6KUJ - chains B and C of the 5 polymer chains in the assembly; structure by electron microscopy, 3.40 A resolution.

== Chain B ==
Molecule: RNA-directed RNA polymerase catalytic subunit
Organism: Influenza D virus (D/swine/Oklahoma/1334/2011)
Notes: EC 2.7.7.48
UniProt: K9LH03 (K9LH03_9ORTO); numbering as in UniProt (aligned over 1-753)
Sequence (753 residues; numbered 1 to 753; the number before each row is that of its first residue):
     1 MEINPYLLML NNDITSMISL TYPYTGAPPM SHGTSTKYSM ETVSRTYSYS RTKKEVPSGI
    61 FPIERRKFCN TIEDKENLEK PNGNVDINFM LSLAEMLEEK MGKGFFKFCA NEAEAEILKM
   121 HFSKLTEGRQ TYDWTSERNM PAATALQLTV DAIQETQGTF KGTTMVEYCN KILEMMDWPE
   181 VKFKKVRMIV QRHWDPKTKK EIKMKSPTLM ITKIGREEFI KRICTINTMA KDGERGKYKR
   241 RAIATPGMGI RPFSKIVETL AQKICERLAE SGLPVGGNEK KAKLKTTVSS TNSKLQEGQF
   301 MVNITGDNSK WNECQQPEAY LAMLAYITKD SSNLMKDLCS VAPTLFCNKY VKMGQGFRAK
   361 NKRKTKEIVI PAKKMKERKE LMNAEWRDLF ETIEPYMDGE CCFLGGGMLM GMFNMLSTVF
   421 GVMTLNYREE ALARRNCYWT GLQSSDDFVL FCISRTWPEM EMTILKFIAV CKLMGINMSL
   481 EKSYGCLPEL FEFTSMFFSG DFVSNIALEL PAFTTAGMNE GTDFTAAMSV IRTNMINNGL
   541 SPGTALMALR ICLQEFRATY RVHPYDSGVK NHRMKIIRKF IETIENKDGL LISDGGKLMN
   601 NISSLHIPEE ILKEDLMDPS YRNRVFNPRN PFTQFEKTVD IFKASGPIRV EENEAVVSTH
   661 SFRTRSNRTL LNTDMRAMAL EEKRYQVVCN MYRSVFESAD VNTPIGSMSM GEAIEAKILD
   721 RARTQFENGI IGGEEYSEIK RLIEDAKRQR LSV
Not modelled in the structure: 187-207, 276-278, 431-434, 636-654, 753

== Chain C ==
Molecule: Polymerase PB2
Organism: Influenza D virus (D/swine/Oklahoma/1334/2011)
UniProt: K9LHF3 (K9LHF3_9ORTO); residues 1-772 here = UniProt positions 1-772
Sequence (772 residues; numbered 1 to 772; the number before each row is that of its first residue):
     1 MSLLLTLAKE YANLTKDKKS CKLLSQGTVS SYTTFKKWTT SRKEKNPSLR MRWAMGSKFP
    61 IMANREILEE AGIPEQWEGI DLWSKKDDVS KLGMVLASPA AITYWNFCGP GVDNSSVIKD
   121 VYKAKFMKKE RWRETLWGPM NFELVGKQRR VVETQPVEIK LNQKEIKELT MWVLFEDEAN
   181 LASKFIQENF SLVLSLRELY KGKAVNKDVA AFMIAHQFSP EKRFLPTFGP IRPERMELLH
   241 CLGGDFWKIE AVTAGSLNEE QKKRDVRAVA RKICLRASVD LFTPAEKIRD YIASVTMRFG
   301 TVERTFEDVI RNSDDISAEV TLCKAALGCE LGKSMSFGNL NLRKVSGEAE TMEKTVYWGL
   361 KPIKYKCWRG EETFYCELRK VTCMFRRSEG LDWANIGPGS PEERRELLAM VMIFCRDGRF
   421 FESAPVNIDE SFFRTRLNKE IPYQYVLLKW VRQSRDNLDA LLSTRGLIPA HIGQFGKGMG
   481 IDGSSSSSMV YKGVMLSKTP IDIVESKEKH RLFLNDNIEA VTERGAMVAS IMDLSEDNRE
   541 TFNDVTFNHV DLAVLKDEKT AIIKIYRSLV ERINTDDDGL PALIMGKRYL ELYQLDEVKD
   601 AVGLIPKRML GAYSYQARQL IQSQIKNDSY SLPEIIKLLP FCYSPPKKML FDGTFHFKNQ
   661 MYVRPGINTN LFSFSKTDKS KIYVNGSAVK IKLVLGDDEM DTSLAFVEGF QVCEYDPRAP
   721 LIPRRDLRLI GFGKKVRVFV GQGQEKTLVR TSSKRAASHD VSKNIRRMRL EV
Not modelled in the structure: 1, 88-91, 255-772

== Chain B / chain C interface ==
Contacting residue pairs - 168 pairs, chain B then chain C:
  His-121(B) with Ser-30(C), hydrogen bond
  Ser-123(B) with Thr-33(C)
  Gln-130(B) with Arg-42(C), hydrogen bond (side chain-backbone); Lys-43(C)
  Pro-141(B) with Thr-39(C)
  Ala-143(B) with Thr-34(C), hydrogen bond (backbone-side chain); Lys-37(C)
  Thr-144(B) with Trp-38(C)
  Gln-147(B) with Thr-34(C); Phe-35(C); Trp-38(C)
  Gln-154(B) with Gln-26(C), hydrogen bond (side chain-backbone)
  Phe-160(B) with Thr-28(C)
  Val-275(B) with Phe-224(C)
  Glu-279(B) with Arg-149(C), salt bridge
  Ala-282(B) with Gln-148(C)
  Thr-515(B) with Pro-47(C)
  Ala-516(B) with Pro-47(C)
  Gly-517(B) with Pro-47(C); Met-51(C)
  Met-518(B) with Glu-44(C)
  Arg-532(B) with His-240(C), hydrogen bond
  Met-535(B) with His-240(C)
  Ile-536(B) with Leu-225(C), hydrophobic; Leu-239(C), hydrophobic; His-240(C)
  Asn-537(B) with Arg-149(C)
  Pro-542(B) with Trp-247(C), hydrophobic
  Glu-555(B) with Arg-52(C)
  Thr-559(B) with Arg-52(C), hydrogen bond; Met-55(C)
  Tyr-560(B) with Met-51(C); Met-55(C), hydrophobic
  Arg-561(B) with Arg-52(C); Gly-56(C)
  His-572(B) with Ile-80(C); Ala-100(C)
  Arg-573(B) with Pro-99(C)
  Lys-575(B) with Glu-78(C); Ile-80(C)
  Ile-576(B) with Ala-100(C); Tyr-104(C), hydrophobic
  Ile-577(B) with Thr-103(C); Phe-107(C), hydrophobic
  Lys-579(B) with Trp-77(C)
  Phe-580(B) with Phe-107(C), hydrophobic; Cys-108(C), hydrophobic
  Ile-584(B) with Phe-107(C), hydrophobic
  Asp-594(B) with Asn-106(C)
  Ile-602(B) with His-240(C), hydrogen bond (backbone-side chain)
  Ser-603(B) with Trp-132(C), hydrogen bond (backbone-side chain); Cys-241(C)
  Ser-604(B) with Trp-132(C)
  Leu-605(B) with His-240(C)
  His-606(B) with Glu-237(C); His-240(C)
  Ile-607(B) with Trp-132(C), hydrophobic
  Ile-611(B) with Lys-125(C); Phe-126(C), hydrophobic; Lys-129(C)
  Leu-612(B) with Lys-129(C); Trp-132(C), hydrophobic
  Glu-614(B) with Ile-118(C); Phe-126(C)
  Asp-615(B) with Lys-129(C), salt bridge; Arg-133(C), salt bridge
  Tyr-621(B) with Asn-106(C)
  Asn-623(B) with Gly-111(C); Val-112(C), hydrogen bond (backbone-backbone); Asp-113(C); Asn-114(C)
  Arg-624(B) with Trp-105(C); Asn-106(C); Phe-107(C); Gly-109(C), hydrogen bond (side chain-backbone); Pro-110(C)
  Val-625(B) with Asn-106(C)
  Phe-626(B) with Ile-118(C), hydrophobic
  Asn-627(B) with Pro-110(C); Val-112(C)
  Pro-628(B) with Asn-114(C)
  Arg-629(B) with Ile-67(C); Glu-70(C), salt bridge; Trp-105(C)
  Asn-630(B) with Ile-67(C)
  Pro-631(B) with Ala-63(C); Asn-64(C), hydrogen bond (backbone-backbone); Leu-68(C), hydrophobic; Trp-105(C)
  Phe-632(B) with Ala-63(C), hydrophobic; Ala-101(C); Ile-102(C), hydrophobic
  Gln-634(B) with Ile-67(C)
  Ala-655(B) with Lys-125(C), hydrogen bond (backbone-side chain)
  Val-656(B) with Tyr-122(C)
  Val-657(B) with Tyr-122(C)
  His-660(B) with Ile-102(C); Asn-106(C)
  Phe-662(B) with Met-51(C), hydrophobic; Ile-61(C), hydrophobic
  Arg-663(B) with Met-62(C), hydrogen bond (backbone-backbone)
  Thr-664(B) with Ala-54(C); Pro-60(C), hydrogen bond (side chain-backbone)
  Arg-665(B) with Phe-59(C); Pro-60(C), hydrogen bond (backbone-backbone); Met-62(C); Leu-96(C)
  Met-678(B) with Thr-40(C)
  Glu-681(B) with Lys-19(C), salt bridge
  Glu-682(B) with Trp-38(C)
  Arg-684(B) with Lys-19(C)
  Tyr-685(B) with Leu-23(C), hydrophobic; Phe-35(C); Trp-38(C), hydrophobic
  Gln-686(B) with Lys-36(C)
  Val-687(B) with Leu-14(C), hydrophobic
  Val-688(B) with Leu-23(C), hydrophobic
  Cys-689(B) with Tyr-32(C), hydrophobic; Phe-35(C)
  Met-691(B) with Tyr-11(C), hydrophobic; Leu-14(C), hydrophobic; Leu-24(C), hydrophobic
  Tyr-692(B) with Val-29(C); Tyr-32(C), hydrophobic
  Arg-693(B) with Asn-206(C)
  Ser-694(B) with Leu-7(C)
  Phe-696(B) with Glu-178(C)
  Glu-697(B) with Phe-175(C); Lys-207(C), salt bridge
  Ser-698(B) with Met-171(C); Phe-175(C); Glu-178(C)
  Asp-700(B) with Tyr-32(C), hydrogen bond
  Val-701(B) with Lys-167(C), hydrogen bond (backbone-side chain); Thr-170(C); Ala-211(C), hydrophobic
  Asn-702(B) with Met-171(C)
  Pro-704(B) with Val-29(C); Ser-30(C), hydrogen bond (backbone-backbone); Tyr-32(C), hydrophobic
  Ile-705(B) with Val-29(C)
  Gly-706(B) with Thr-28(C); Val-29(C); Ser-30(C)
  Ser-709(B) with Ser-25(C); Gly-27(C); Val-29(C)
  Met-710(B) with Thr-28(C); Phe-35(C), hydrophobic
  Gly-711(B) with Leu-24(C)
  Glu-715(B) with Tyr-11(C), hydrogen bond
  Lys-717(B) with Phe-175(C); Asp-177(C); Glu-178(C)
  Ile-718(B) with Leu-4(C), hydrophobic; Leu-7(C), hydrophobic
  Arg-721(B) with Phe-175(C); Asp-177(C)
  Ala-722(B) with Leu-4(C), hydrophobic
  Gln-725(B) with Leu-4(C)
  Ile-739(B) with Leu-4(C); Leu-5(C)
  Leu-742(B) with Ala-8(C), hydrophobic
  Ala-746(B) with Tyr-11(C), hydrophobic; Thr-15(C)
  Gln-749(B) with Thr-15(C)
  Arg-750(B) with Tyr-11(C), hydrogen bond; Ser-25(C)
Other interface residues (no listed pair), chain B (120 interface residues in all): Thr-126, Leu-146, Leu-148, Thr-159, Thr-163, Leu-209, Phe-502, Thr-514, Asn-519, Glu-520, Ala-558, Leu-590, Phe-635, Ser-658, Ser-666, Ser-707, Met-708, Ile-714, Ile-730, Glu-738
Other interface residues (no listed pair), chain C (105 interface residues in all): Lys-9, Glu-10, Ala-12, Ser-20, Ser-31, Ser-41, Ser-48, Gln-76, Ser-98, Lys-128, Leu-144, Ala-179, Asp-208, Phe-212, Pro-226, Met-236, Phe-246

== Overview ==
120 residues of chain B and 105 residues of chain C are in contact; the contacts include 20 hydrogen bonds and
6 salt bridges. Polar pairs include Glu-279(B)/Arg-149(C), Asp-615(B)/Lys-129(C) and Asp-615(B)/Arg-133(C).
Chain B is RNA-directed RNA polymerase catalytic subunit and chain C is Polymerase PB2, both from Influenza D
virus (D/swine/Oklahoma/1334/2011); the structure, Structure of influenza D virus polymerase bound to cRNA
promoter in class 1, was determined by electron microscopy together with 6KUK, 6KUP, 6KUR, 6KUT, 6KUV and 6KV5
from the same study.
